Entry 8U8I (electron microscopy, 3.50 A resolution); this record covers chains E and G of the 7 polymer chains in the assembly.

# Chain E
Protein: Cell division control protein 48
From: Saccharomyces cerevisiae
Notes: EC 3.6.4.6
UniProt: P25694 (CDC48_YEAST); numbering as in UniProt (aligned over 1-835)
Sequence (835 residues; numbered 1 to 835; the number before each row is that of its first residue):
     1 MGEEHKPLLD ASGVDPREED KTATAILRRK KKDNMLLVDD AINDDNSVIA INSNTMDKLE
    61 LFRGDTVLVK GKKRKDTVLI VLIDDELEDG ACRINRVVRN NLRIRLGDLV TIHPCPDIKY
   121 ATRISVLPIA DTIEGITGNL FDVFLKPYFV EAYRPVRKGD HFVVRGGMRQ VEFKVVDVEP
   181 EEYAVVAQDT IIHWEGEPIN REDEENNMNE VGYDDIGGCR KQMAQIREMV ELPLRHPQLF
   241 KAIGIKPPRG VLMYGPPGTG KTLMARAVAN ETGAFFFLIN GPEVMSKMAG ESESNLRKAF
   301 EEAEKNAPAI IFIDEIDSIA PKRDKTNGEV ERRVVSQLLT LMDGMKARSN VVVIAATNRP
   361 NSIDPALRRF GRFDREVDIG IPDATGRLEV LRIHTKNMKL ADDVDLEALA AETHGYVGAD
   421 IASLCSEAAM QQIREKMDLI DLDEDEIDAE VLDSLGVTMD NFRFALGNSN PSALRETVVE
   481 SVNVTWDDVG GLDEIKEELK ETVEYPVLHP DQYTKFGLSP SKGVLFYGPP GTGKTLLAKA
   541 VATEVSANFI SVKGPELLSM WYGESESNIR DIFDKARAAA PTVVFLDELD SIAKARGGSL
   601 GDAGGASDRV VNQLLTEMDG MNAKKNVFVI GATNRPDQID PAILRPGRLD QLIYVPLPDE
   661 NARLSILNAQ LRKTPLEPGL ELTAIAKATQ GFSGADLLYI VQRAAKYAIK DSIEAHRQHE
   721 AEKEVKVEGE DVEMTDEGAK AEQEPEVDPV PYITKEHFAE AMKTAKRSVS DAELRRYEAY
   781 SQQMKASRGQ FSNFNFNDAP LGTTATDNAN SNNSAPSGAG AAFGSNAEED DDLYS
Not modelled in the structure: 1-217, 344-346, 381-382, 399-408, 439-456, 469-480, 657-658, 714-751, 788-835
Residues lining bound ligands:
  - 08T ([[[(2R,3S,4R,5R)-5-(6-aminopurin-9-yl)-3,4-bis(oxidanyl)oxolan-2-yl]methoxy-oxidanyl-phosphoryl]oxy-oxidanyl-phosphoryl]oxy-tris(fluoranyl)beryllium), molecule 1: Asp343, Ala366, Arg369, Arg372
  - 08T, molecule 2: Asp619, Arg645, Arg648
  - ADP (adenosine-5'-diphosphate), molecule 1: Gly258, Thr259, Gly260, Lys261, Thr262, Leu263, Arg266, Val390, Ile393, Gly418, Ala419, Ala422
  - ADP, molecule 2: Asp488, Val489, Gly490, Pro530, Gly531, Thr532, Gly533, Lys534, Thr535, Leu536, Ile666, Gln670, Gly694, Ala695, Leu698
Curated features (UniProtKB/Swiss-Prot):
  - binding site (ATP): Pro257 to Leu263, Asn358, His394, Gly531 to Leu536
  - modified residue: Ser472 (Phosphoserine), Ser519 (Phosphoserine), Thr735 (Phosphothreonine), Ser770 (Phosphoserine)
  - cross-link (Glycyl lysine isopeptide (Lys-Gly)): Lys305 (interchain with G-Cter in ubiquitin), Lys322 (interchain with G-Cter in ubiquitin), Lys346 (interchain with G-Cter in ubiquitin), Lys522 (interchain with G-Cter in ubiquitin), Lys539 (interchain with G-Cter in ubiquitin), Lys594 (interchain with G-Cter in ubiquitin), Lys673 (interchain with G-Cter in ubiquitin)
  - mutagenesis: Lys261 (K261A: Moderate reduction in growth rate; K261T: Probable loss of ATP binding. Complete loss of catalytic activity), Glu315 (E315A: Moderate reduction in growth rate; E315D: Severe loss of catalytic activity without affecting cooperativity between the 2 ATP-binding regions. Slight reduction in growth rate ...), Asn358 (N358A: Slight reduction in growth rate. Restores cell growth; when associated with Q-315), Arg369 (R369A: No effect on growth rate. Restores cell growth; when associated with Q-315), Pro471 (P471A/S: Restores cell growth; when associated with Q-315), Arg475 (R475H: Restores cell growth; when associated with Q-315), Lys534 (K534A/T: Severe loss of catalytic activity. Lethal), Glu588 (E588D: Moderate reduction in growth rate; E588Q: Lethal), Arg645 (R645A: Lethal)
What the authors report for this chain:
  - catalytic residues: Glu315, Arg369, Arg372, Glu588, Arg645, Arg648 (citing earlier work)

# Chain G
Protein: Substrate
From: Saccharomyces cerevisiae
Sequence (22 residues; each row starts with the number of its first residue):
     1 AAAAAAAAAA AAAVAVAVAV AA

# How chain E and chain G interact
Pairs across the interface - 8 pairs, chain E then chain G:
  Met288(E) - Ala9(G)  hydrophobic
  Met560(E) - Ala21(G)  hydrophobic
  Met560(E) - Ala22(G)  hydrogen bond (backbone-backbone)
  Trp561(E) - Val20(G)
  Trp561(E) - Ala21(G)  hydrophobic
  Trp561(E) - Ala22(G)
  Tyr562(E) - Val20(G)
  Tyr562(E) - Ala22(G)  hydrophobic
Other interface residues (no listed pair), chain E (5 interface residues in all): Lys287
Other interface residues (no listed pair), chain G (6 interface residues in all): Ala10, Ala19

# In short
5 residues of chain E and 6 residues of chain G are in contact, with 1 hydrogen bond. The hydrogen-bonded pair
Met560(E)-Ala22(G) is a backbone contact. Bound to chain E: compound 08T and ADP. From the paper: catalytic
residues Glu315(E), Arg369(E) and Arg372(E) among others.
Chain E is Cell division control protein 48 and chain G is Substrate, both from Saccharomyces cerevisiae; the
structure, Cdc48-Shp1 unfolding native substrate, Class 4, was determined by electron microscopy together with
8U7T, 8U9C, 8U9P, 8U9Q, 8U9Z, 8UA0 and 3 further entries from the same study.
